8CL9 - chains B and F of the 3 polymer chains in the assembly; structure by X-ray diffraction, 2.50 A resolution.

== Chain B ==
Molecule: Tubulin beta-2B chain
Source organism: Bos taurus
Reference sequence: Q6B856 (TBB2B_BOVIN); the author numbering skips numbers that UniProt does not, so the offset changes along the chain: 1-42 = UniProt 1-42; 45-360 = UniProt 43-358; 369-441 = UniProt 359-431
Amino-acid sequence (431 residues; numbered 1 to 441; 10 numbers in that range are skipped by the numbering (no residue carries them; nothing is unmodelled there); the number before each row is that of its first residue):
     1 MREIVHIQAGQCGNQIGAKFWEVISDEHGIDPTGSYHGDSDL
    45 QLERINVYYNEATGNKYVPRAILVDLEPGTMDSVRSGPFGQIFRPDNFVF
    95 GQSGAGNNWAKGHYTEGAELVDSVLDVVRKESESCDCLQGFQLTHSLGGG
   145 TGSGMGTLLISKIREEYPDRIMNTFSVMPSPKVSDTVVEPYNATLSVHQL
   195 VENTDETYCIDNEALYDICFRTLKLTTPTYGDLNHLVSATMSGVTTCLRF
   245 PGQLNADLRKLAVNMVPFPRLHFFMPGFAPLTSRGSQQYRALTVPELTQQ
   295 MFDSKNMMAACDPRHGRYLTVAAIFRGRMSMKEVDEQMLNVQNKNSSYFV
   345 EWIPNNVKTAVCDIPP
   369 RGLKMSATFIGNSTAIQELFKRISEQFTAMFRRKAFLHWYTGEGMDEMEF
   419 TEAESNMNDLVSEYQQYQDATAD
Ligand contacts: GTP (guanosine-5'-triphosphate): G10, Q11, C12, Q15, I16, D69, E71, G98, A99, G100, N101, N102, S140, G142, G143, G144, T145, G146, S147, V171, P173, V177, S178, E183, N206, L209, Y224, L227, N228
UniProt features mapped onto this chain:
  - motif: M1 to I4 (MREI motif)
  - binding site (GTP): Q11, E71, S140, G144, T145, G146, N206, N228
  - binding site (Mg(2+)): E71
  - modified residue: S40 (Phosphoserine), T57 (Phosphothreonine), K60 (N6-acetyllysine), S174 (Phosphoserine), T287 (Phosphothreonine), T292 (Phosphothreonine), R320 (Omega-N-methylarginine)
  - cross-link (Glycyl lysine isopeptide (Lys-Gly)): K60 (interchain with G-Cter in ubiquitin), K326 (interchain with G-Cter in ubiquitin)

== Chain F ==
Molecule: Designed ankyrin repeat protein (darpin) D1
Source organism: synthetic construct
Notes: antibody fragment or engineered binder
Amino-acid sequence (155 residues; row label = number of the first residue in the row):
    13 DLGKKLLEAARAGQDDEVRILMANGADVNATDASGLTPLHLAATYGHLEI
    63 VEVLLKHGADVNAIDIMGSTPLHLAALIGHLEIVEVLLKHGADVNAVDTW
   113 GDTPLHLAAIMGHLEIVEVLLKHGADVNAQDKFGKTAFDISIDNGNEDLA
   163 EILQK

== How chain B and chain F interact ==
Contacting residue pairs - 38 pairs, chain B then chain F:
  P175(B) with M123(F); G124(F)
  K176(B) with N158(F), hydrogen bond; D160(F), salt bridge
  D179(B) with M123(F); H125(F), salt bridge
  V181(B) with L89(F); I90(F); M123(F), hydrophobic; H125(F)
  D211(B) with D160(F)
  F214(B) with D160(F)
  R215(B) with E159(F), salt bridge; D160(F), salt bridge; E163(F), salt bridge
  E393(B) with I122(F); I152(F); N156(F), hydrogen bond
  Q394(B) with I122(F), hydrogen bond (side chain-backbone); M123(F)
  A397(B) with L89(F); I122(F), hydrophobic
  M398(B) with L89(F), hydrophobic; I90(F), hydrophobic; M123(F), hydrophobic
  R400(B) with W112(F); D114(F), salt bridge
  R401(B) with S81(F); L86(F); D110(F), salt bridge; W112(F); D114(F), salt bridge; L119(F)
  A403(B) with I90(F), hydrophobic
  F404(B) with T56(F); Y57(F), hydrophobic; I90(F), hydrophobic
  H406(B) with Y57(F), hydrogen bond
Also at the interface, not in a pair above, chain B (19 interface residues in all): P184, E207, R390

== In short ==
19 residues of chain B face 20 of chain F across their interface; the contacts include 4 hydrogen bonds and 8
salt bridges. Polar pairs include K176(B)-D160(F), D179(B)-H125(F) and R215(B)-E159(F). Chain B binds GTP.
Here chain B is Tubulin beta-2B chain (Bos taurus) and chain F is Designed ankyrin repeat protein (darpin) D1
(synthetic construct). Entry 8CL9 (Tubulin-DARPin D1 complex) was determined by X-ray diffraction (same
publication as 8CLB, 8CLC, 8CLD, 8CLE, 8CLF, 8CLG and 8CLH).
